8QXB - chains A and D of the 18 polymer chains in the assembly; structure by electron microscopy, 3.86 A resolution.

== Chain A (and D) ==
Molecule: TAR DNA-binding protein 43
Source organism: Homo sapiens
Notes: chain D of this document is another copy of the same molecule, construct and numbering; everything in this record applies to it too
UniProt: Q13148 (TADBP_HUMAN); residues 1-414 here = UniProt positions 1-414
Chain sequence (414 residues; numbered 1 to 414; the number before each row is that of its first residue):
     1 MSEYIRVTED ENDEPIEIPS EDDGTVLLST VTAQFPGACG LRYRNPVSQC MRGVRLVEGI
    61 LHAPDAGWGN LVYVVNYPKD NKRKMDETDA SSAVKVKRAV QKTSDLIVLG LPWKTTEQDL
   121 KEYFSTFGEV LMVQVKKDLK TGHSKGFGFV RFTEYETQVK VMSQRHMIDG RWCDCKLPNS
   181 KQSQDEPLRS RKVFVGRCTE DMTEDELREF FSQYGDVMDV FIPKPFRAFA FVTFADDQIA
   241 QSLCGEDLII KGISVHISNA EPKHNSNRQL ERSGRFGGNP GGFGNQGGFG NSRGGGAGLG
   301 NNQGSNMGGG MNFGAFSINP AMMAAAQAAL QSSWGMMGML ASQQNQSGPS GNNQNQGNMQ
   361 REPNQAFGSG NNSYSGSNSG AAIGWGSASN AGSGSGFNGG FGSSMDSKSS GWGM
Disordered / not traced: 1-303, 349-414
Swiss-Prot annotation at these positions:
  - motif: Lys-82 to Arg-98 (Nuclear localization signal), Ile-239 to Ile-250 (Nuclear export signal)
  - modified residue: Ser-183 (Phosphoserine), Ser-292 (Phosphoserine), Arg-293 (Omega-N-methylarginine)
  - cross-link (Glycyl lysine isopeptide (Lys-Gly)): Lys-79 (interchain with G-Cter in SUMO2), Lys-84 (interchain with G-Cter in SUMO2), Lys-95 (interchain with G-Cter in SUMO2), Lys-102 (interchain with G-Cter in SUMO2), Lys-181 (interchain with G-Cter in SUMO2), Lys-263 (interchain with G-Cter in SUMO2)
  - natural variant: Asp-169 (D169G: In ALS10), Asn-267 (N267S: In ALS10), Gly-287 (G287S: In ALS10), Gly-290 (G290A: In ALS10), Gly-294 (G294A: In ALS10; G294V: In ALS10), Gly-295 (G295R: In ALS10; G295S: In ALS10), Gly-298 (G298S: In ALS10), Ala-315 (A315T: In ALS10), Ala-321 (A321V: In ALS10), Gln-331 (Q331K: In ALS10), Ser-332 (S332N: In ALS10), Gly-335 (G335D: In ALS10), 9 further natural variant entries in UniProt
  - mutagenesis: Ser-48 (S48E: Complete loss of self-oligomerization), Thr-103 to Ser-183 (Loss of RNA-binding and reduced interaction with PPIA/CYPA), Leu-106 to Cys-175 (Completely abolishes RNA binding), Leu-106 to Leu-111 (Completely abolishes RNA binding), Phe-147 to Phe-149 (Highly reduces binding to RNA and DNA), Val-193 to Ile-257 (Alters but does not abolish RNA binding)
From the paper describing this entry:
  - self-association interface (contacts with another copy of this molecule): Met-311, Phe-313

== Chain A / chain D interface ==
Contacting residue pairs (107; chain A residue first):
  Gly-304(A) with Gly-304(D); Ser-305(D)
  Ser-305(A) with Ser-305(D); Met-339(D)
  Asn-306(A) with Ser-305(D), hydrogen bond (backbone-backbone); Asn-306(D), hydrogen bond; Met-307(D), hydrogen bond (backbone-backbone)
  Met-307(A) with Met-337(D), hydrophobic; Gly-338(D); Met-339(D), hydrophobic
  Gly-308(A) with Met-307(D); Gly-309(D); Met-337(D)
  Gly-309(A) with Gly-309(D); Gly-310(D), hydrogen bond (backbone-backbone)
  Gly-310(A) with Gly-310(D); Met-336(D)
  Met-311(A) with Gly-310(D); Met-311(D); Asn-312(D), hydrogen bond (backbone-backbone); Met-336(D)
  Asn-312(A) with Asn-312(D), hydrogen bond; Met-336(D)
  Phe-313(A) with Asn-312(D), hydrogen bond (backbone-backbone); Phe-313(D), hydrophobic
  Gly-314(A) with Asn-312(D); Phe-313(D), hydrogen bond (backbone-backbone); Gly-314(D)
  Ala-315(A) with Ala-315(D); Phe-316(D)
  Phe-316(A) with Asn-312(D); Phe-316(D); Gly-335(D); Met-336(D)
  Ser-317(A) with Phe-316(D), hydrogen bond (backbone-backbone); Ser-317(D); Ile-318(D), hydrogen bond (backbone-backbone)
  Ile-318(A) with Ile-318(D); Trp-334(D); Gly-335(D)
  Asn-319(A) with Ile-318(D), hydrogen bond (backbone-backbone); Asn-319(D), hydrogen bond; Pro-320(D)
  Pro-320(A) with Pro-320(D); Ser-333(D)
  Ala-321(A) with Pro-320(D); Ala-321(D); Met-322(D), hydrogen bond (backbone-backbone)
  Met-322(A) with Met-322(D); Gln-331(D); Ser-332(D); Ser-333(D)
  Met-323(A) with Met-322(D); Met-323(D); Ala-324(D), hydrogen bond (backbone-backbone)
  Ala-324(A) with Ala-324(D)
  Ala-325(A) with Ala-324(D), hydrogen bond (backbone-backbone); Ala-325(D)
  Ala-326(A) with Ala-326(D); Ala-329(D), hydrophobic
  Gln-327(A) with Ala-326(D), hydrogen bond (backbone-backbone); Gln-327(D), hydrogen bond (backbone-backbone)
  Ala-328(A) with Gln-327(D), hydrogen bond (backbone-backbone); Ala-328(D); Ala-329(D), hydrogen bond (backbone-backbone)
  Ala-329(A) with Ala-329(D)
  Leu-330(A) with Ala-329(D), hydrogen bond (backbone-backbone); Leu-330(D); Gln-331(D), hydrogen bond (backbone-backbone)
  Gln-331(A) with Gln-331(D), hydrogen bond
  Ser-332(A) with Gln-331(D), hydrogen bond (backbone-backbone); Ser-332(D); Ser-333(D), hydrogen bond (backbone-backbone)
  Ser-333(A) with Ser-333(D)
  Trp-334(A) with Ser-333(D), hydrogen bond (backbone-backbone); Trp-334(D); Gly-335(D), hydrogen bond (backbone-backbone); Met-337(D), hydrogen bond (side chain-backbone); Gly-338(D)
  Gly-335(A) with Gly-335(D), hydrogen bond (backbone-backbone); Met-336(D)
  Met-336(A) with Met-336(D), hydrophobic; Met-337(D), hydrogen bond (backbone-backbone)
  Met-337(A) with Met-337(D)
  Gly-338(A) with Met-337(D); Gly-338(D); Met-339(D), hydrogen bond (backbone-backbone)
  Met-339(A) with Met-339(D)
  Leu-340(A) with Met-339(D), hydrogen bond (backbone-backbone); Leu-340(D); Ala-341(D), hydrogen bond (backbone-backbone)
  Ala-341(A) with Ala-341(D)
  Ser-342(A) with Ala-341(D), hydrogen bond (backbone-backbone); Ser-342(D), hydrogen bond (backbone-side chain); Gln-343(D)
  Gln-343(A) with Gln-343(D), hydrogen bond
  Gln-344(A) with Gln-343(D), hydrogen bond (backbone-backbone); Gln-344(D); Asn-345(D)
  Asn-345(A) with Gln-343(D); Asn-345(D), hydrogen bond (side chain-backbone)
  Gln-346(A) with Gln-327(D), hydrogen bond (side chain-backbone); Ala-328(D); Asn-345(D), hydrogen bond (backbone-backbone); Gln-346(D), hydrogen bond; Ser-347(D), hydrogen bond (backbone-backbone)
  Gly-348(A) with Ser-347(D), hydrogen bond (backbone-backbone)
Also at the interface, not in a pair above, chain A (45 interface residues in all): Ser-347
Also at the interface, not in a pair above, chain D (44 interface residues in all): Gly-308

== Overview ==
The interface between chain A and chain D involves 45 residues on one side and 44 on the other, with 42
hydrogen bonds. Among the polar pairs are Asn-306(A)/Asn-306(D), Asn-312(A)/Asn-312(D) and
Asn-319(A)/Asn-319(D). UniProt lists 15 mutagenesis sites on chain A. From the paper: a self-association
interface involving Met-311(A) and Phe-313(A).
Both chains are TAR DNA-binding protein 43 (Homo sapiens). Entry 8QXB (TDP-43 amyloid fibrils: Morphology-2)
was determined by electron microscopy (same publication as 8QX9 and 8QXA).
